PDB entry 2NXL | X-ray diffraction, 2.00 A resolution | chains A and B of the 3 polymer chains in the assembly

== Chain A (and B) ==
Molecule: Protease retropepsin
From: HIV-1 M:B_ARV2/SF2
Notes: EC 3.4.23.16; chain B of this document is another copy of the same molecule, construct and numbering; everything in this record applies to it too
UniProtKB: O38732 (O38732_9HIV1); numbering as in UniProt (aligned over 1-99)
Sequence (99 residues; numbered 1 to 99; the number before each row is that of its first residue):
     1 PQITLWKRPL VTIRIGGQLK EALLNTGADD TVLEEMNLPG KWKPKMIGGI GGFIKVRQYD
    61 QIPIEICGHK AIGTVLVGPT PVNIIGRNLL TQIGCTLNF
Differences from the reference sequence: engineered mutation Lys7 (Gln in O38732), Asn25 (Asp in O38732)

== How chain A and chain B interact ==
Contacting residue pairs (100):
  Pro1(A) - Leu97(B)
  Pro1(A) - Asn98(B)
  Pro1(A) - Phe99(B)  hydrogen bond (backbone-backbone)
  Gln2(A) - Thr96(B)  hydrogen bond
  Gln2(A) - Leu97(B)
  Gln2(A) - Asn98(B)  hydrogen bond
  Ile3(A) - Thr96(B)
  Ile3(A) - Leu97(B)  hydrogen bond (backbone-backbone)
  Ile3(A) - Phe99(B)  hydrophobic
  Leu5(A) - Thr26(B)
  Leu5(A) - Arg87(B)  hydrogen bond (backbone-side chain)
  Leu5(A) - Leu90(B)  hydrophobic
  Leu5(A) - Thr91(B)
  Leu5(A) - Cys95(B)
  Trp6(A) - Arg87(B)  hydrogen bond (backbone-side chain)
  Trp6(A) - Thr91(B)
  Lys7(A) - Arg87(B)
  Arg8(A) - Asp29(B)  salt bridge
  Arg8(A) - Arg87(B)
  Pro9(A) - Thr26(B)
  Pro9(A) - Arg87(B)
  Leu23(A) - Gly27(B)
  Leu24(A) - Thr26(B)  hydrogen bond (backbone-side chain)
  Leu24(A) - Leu97(B)  hydrophobic
  Leu24(A) - Phe99(B)  hydrophobic
  Asn25(A) - Asn25(B)
  Asn25(A) - Thr26(B)
  Asn25(A) - Gly27(B)  hydrogen bond (side chain-backbone)
  Thr26(A) - Leu5(B)
  Thr26(A) - Pro9(B)
  Thr26(A) - Leu23(B)
  Thr26(A) - Leu24(B)  hydrogen bond (side chain-backbone)
  Thr26(A) - Asn25(B)
  Thr26(A) - Thr26(B)  hydrogen bond (backbone-side chain)
  Thr26(A) - Leu97(B)
  Gly27(A) - Leu23(B)
  Gly27(A) - Asn25(B)  hydrogen bond (backbone-side chain)
  Asp29(A) - Arg8(B)  salt bridge
  Ile47(A) - Ile50(B)
  Gly48(A) - Ile50(B)
  Gly49(A) - Ile50(B)
  Ile50(A) - Gly49(B)
  Ile50(A) - Ile50(B)  hydrogen bond (backbone-backbone)
  Ile50(A) - Gly51(B)  hydrogen bond (backbone-backbone)
  Ile50(A) - Gly52(B)
  Ile50(A) - Ile54(B)  hydrophobic
  Ile50(A) - Ile84(B)  hydrophobic
  Gly51(A) - Gly51(B)
  Gly51(A) - Gly52(B)
  Gly51(A) - Ile54(B)
  Gly52(A) - Gly51(B)
  Ile54(A) - Ile50(B)
  Ile54(A) - Gly51(B)
  Cys67(A) - Phe99(B)  hydrophobic
  His69(A) - Phe99(B)
  Thr80(A) - Ile50(B)
  Pro81(A) - Gly49(B)
  Pro81(A) - Ile50(B)
  Arg87(A) - Leu5(B)  hydrogen bond (side chain-backbone)
  Arg87(A) - Trp6(B)  hydrogen bond (side chain-backbone)
  Arg87(A) - Lys7(B)
  Arg87(A) - Arg8(B)
  Arg87(A) - Pro9(B)
  Leu90(A) - Leu5(B)  hydrophobic
  Thr91(A) - Leu5(B)
  Thr91(A) - Trp6(B)
  Ile93(A) - Phe99(B)
  Gly94(A) - Asn98(B)
  Gly94(A) - Phe99(B)
  Cys95(A) - Leu5(B)
  Cys95(A) - Leu97(B)  hydrophobic
  Cys95(A) - Asn98(B)
  Cys95(A) - Phe99(B)  hydrophobic
  Thr96(A) - Gln2(B)  hydrogen bond
  Thr96(A) - Ile3(B)
  Thr96(A) - Thr96(B)
  Thr96(A) - Leu97(B)
  Thr96(A) - Asn98(B)  hydrogen bond (backbone-backbone)
  Leu97(A) - Pro1(B)
  Leu97(A) - Gln2(B)
  Leu97(A) - Ile3(B)  hydrogen bond (backbone-backbone)
  Leu97(A) - Leu24(B)  hydrophobic
  Leu97(A) - Thr26(B)
  Leu97(A) - Cys95(B)  hydrophobic
  Leu97(A) - Thr96(B)
  Leu97(A) - Leu97(B)  hydrophobic
  Asn98(A) - Pro1(B)
  Asn98(A) - Gln2(B)  hydrogen bond
  Asn98(A) - Gly94(B)
  Asn98(A) - Cys95(B)
  Asn98(A) - Thr96(B)  hydrogen bond (backbone-backbone)
  Asn98(A) - Asn98(B)  hydrogen bond
  Phe99(A) - Pro1(B)  hydrogen bond (backbone-backbone)
  Phe99(A) - Ile3(B)  hydrophobic
  Phe99(A) - Leu24(B)  hydrophobic
  Phe99(A) - Cys67(B)  hydrophobic
  Phe99(A) - His69(B)
  Phe99(A) - Ile93(B)
  Phe99(A) - Gly94(B)
  Phe99(A) - Cys95(B)  hydrophobic
Also at the interface, not in a pair above, chain A (38 interface residues in all): Thr4, Pro79, Ile84
Also at the interface, not in a pair above, chain B (38 interface residues in all): Thr4, Val32, Ile47, Gly48, Ile66, Thr80

== In short ==
The chain A/chain B interface involves 38 residues from each chain; the contacts include 22 hydrogen bonds and
2 salt bridges. Polar contacts include Arg8(A)-Asp29(B), Gln2(A)-Thr96(B) and Gln2(A)-Asn98(B).
Chain A and chain B are both Protease retropepsin (HIV-1 M:B_ARV2/SF2); the structure, Structure of HIV-1
protease D25N complexed with the rt-rh analogue peptide GLY-ALA-GLU-VAL-PHE*TYR-VAL-ASP-GLY-ALA, was
determined by X-ray diffraction together with 2NXD and 2NXM from the same study.
